Entry 7SCB (electron microscopy, 2.50 A resolution); this record covers chains AR and AS of the 29 polymer chains in the assembly.

# Chain AR
Molecule: Allophycocyanin alpha chain
Organism: Synechocystis sp. PCC 6803 substr. Kazusa
Reference sequence: Q01951 (PHAA_SYNY3); residue numbers follow UniProt; this construct covers 1-161
Sequence (161 residues; row label = number of the first residue in the row):
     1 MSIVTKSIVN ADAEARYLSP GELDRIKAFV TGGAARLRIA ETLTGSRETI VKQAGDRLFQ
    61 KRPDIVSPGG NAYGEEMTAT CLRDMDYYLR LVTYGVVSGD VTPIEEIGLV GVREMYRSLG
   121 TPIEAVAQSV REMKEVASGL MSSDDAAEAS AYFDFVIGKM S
Not modelled in the structure: 1
Glycans and other covalent adducts: phycocyanobilin (CYC) linked to Cys-81
Small-molecule neighbours:
  - beta,beta-carotene-4,4'-dione (45D): Pro-68, Gly-69, Tyr-73
  - phycocyanobilin (CYC): Leu-58, Ile-65, Asn-71, Ala-72, Met-77, Thr-80, Arg-83, Asp-84, Met-85, Tyr-87, Tyr-88, Leu-91, Ile-107, Gly-108, Met-115, Tyr-116, Leu-119, Thr-121, Pro-122, Ala-125, Val-126, Ser-129

# Chain AS
Molecule: Allophycocyanin beta chain
Organism: Synechocystis sp. PCC 6803 substr. Kazusa
Reference sequence: Q01952 (APCB_SYNY3); numbering as in UniProt (aligned over 1-161)
Sequence (161 residues; numbered 1 to 161; the number before each row is that of its first residue):
     1 MQDAITAVIN SADVQGKYLD GAAMDKLKSY FASGELRVRA ASVISANAAT IVKEAVAKSL
    61 LYSDVTRPGG NMYTTRRYAA CIRDLDYYLR YATYAMLAGD ASILDERVLN GLKETYNSLG
   121 VPISSTVQAI QAIKEVTASL VGADAGKEMG VYLDYICSGL S
Glycans and other covalent adducts: phycocyanobilin (CYC) linked to Cys-81
Small-molecule neighbours:
  - phycocyanobilin (CYC), molecule 1: Leu-60, Val-65, Asn-71, Met-72, Arg-76, Arg-77, Ala-80, Arg-83, Asp-84, Leu-85, Tyr-87, Tyr-88, Arg-107, Val-108, Leu-112, Thr-115, Tyr-116, Leu-119, Val-121, Pro-122, Ser-125, Thr-126, Ala-129
  - phycocyanobilin (CYC), molecule 2: Leu-61, Tyr-62, Thr-66, Tyr-73, Thr-74, Thr-75, Tyr-78

# Interface between chain AR and chain AS
Residue-residue contacts (66; chain AR residue first):
  Ser-2(AR) / Asp-3(AS)  hydrogen bond
  Ser-2(AR) / Ile-5(AS)
  Ser-2(AR) / Thr-6(AS)  hydrogen bond (backbone-side chain)
  Val-4(AR) / Asp-3(AS)
  Val-4(AR) / Ile-5(AS)  hydrophobic
  Val-4(AR) / Tyr-30(AS)
  Val-4(AR) / Leu-97(AS)
  Val-4(AR) / Ala-98(AS)  hydrophobic
  Thr-5(AR) / Met-1(AS)
  Thr-5(AR) / Asp-3(AS)  hydrogen bond
  Thr-5(AR) / Thr-6(AS)
  Ile-8(AR) / Met-1(AS)  hydrophobic
  Ile-8(AR) / Tyr-94(AS)
  Ile-8(AR) / Ile-103(AS)  hydrophobic
  Val-9(AR) / Met-1(AS)  hydrophobic
  Ala-11(AR) / Tyr-94(AS)  hydrogen bond (backbone-side chain)
  Asp-12(AR) / Arg-90(AS)  salt bridge
  Asp-12(AR) / Tyr-91(AS)  hydrogen bond
  Asp-12(AR) / Tyr-94(AS)
  Asp-12(AR) / Arg-107(AS)  salt bridge
  Ala-15(AR) / Arg-90(AS)
  Arg-16(AR) / Arg-90(AS)
  Arg-16(AR) / Tyr-94(AS)  hydrogen bond (backbone-side chain)
  Tyr-17(AR) / Ile-44(AS)  hydrophobic
  Tyr-17(AR) / Ser-45(AS)
  Tyr-17(AR) / Ala-48(AS)  hydrophobic
  Tyr-17(AR) / Leu-89(AS)
  Tyr-17(AR) / Arg-90(AS)  hydrogen bond (side chain-backbone)
  Tyr-17(AR) / Thr-93(AS)
  Leu-18(AR) / Leu-97(AS)  hydrophobic
  Leu-23(AR) / Val-38(AS)
  Leu-23(AR) / Ala-41(AS)  hydrophobic
  Ile-26(AR) / Val-38(AS)  hydrophobic
  Lys-27(AR) / Glu-35(AS)
  Lys-27(AR) / Val-38(AS)
  Phe-29(AR) / Ile-5(AS)  hydrophobic
  Phe-29(AR) / Phe-31(AS)  hydrophobic
  Val-30(AR) / Phe-31(AS)
  Val-30(AR) / Gly-34(AS)
  Leu-37(AR) / Met-24(AS)  hydrophobic
  Leu-37(AR) / Leu-27(AS)  hydrophobic
  Leu-37(AR) / Lys-28(AS)
  Leu-37(AR) / Phe-31(AS)  hydrophobic
  Ala-40(AR) / Met-24(AS)  hydrophobic
  Glu-41(AR) / Met-24(AS)
  Thr-44(AR) / Tyr-18(AS)
  Arg-47(AR) / Tyr-18(AS)
  Asp-86(AR) / Tyr-18(AS)  hydrogen bond
  Leu-89(AR) / Tyr-18(AS)
  Arg-90(AR) / Ala-12(AS)
  Arg-90(AR) / Asp-13(AS)  salt bridge
  Arg-90(AR) / Gly-16(AS)
  Arg-90(AR) / Lys-17(AS)
  Arg-90(AR) / Tyr-18(AS)  hydrogen bond (backbone-side chain)
  Thr-93(AR) / Leu-19(AS)
  Tyr-94(AR) / Ile-9(AS)  hydrophobic
  Tyr-94(AR) / Ala-12(AS)  hydrogen bond (side chain-backbone)
  Tyr-94(AR) / Asp-13(AS)
  Tyr-94(AR) / Lys-17(AS)  hydrogen bond (side chain-backbone)
  Tyr-94(AR) / Leu-19(AS)  hydrophobic
  Val-97(AR) / Leu-19(AS)  hydrophobic
  Val-97(AR) / Leu-27(AS)  hydrophobic
  Val-97(AR) / Phe-31(AS)
  Ser-98(AR) / Ile-5(AS)
  Ser-98(AR) / Ile-9(AS)
  Ile-107(AR) / Asp-13(AS)
Also at the interface, not in a pair above, chain AR (32 interface residues in all): Thr-31, Gly-33, Pro-103
Also at the interface, not in a pair above, chain AS (34 interface residues in all): Ser-42, Asp-86

# In short
32 residues of chain AR face 34 of chain AS across their interface, with 11 hydrogen bonds and 3 salt bridges.
Polar contacts include Asp-12(AR)/Arg-90(AS), Asp-12(AR)/Arg-107(AS) and Arg-90(AR)/Asp-13(AS). Bound to chain
AR: beta,beta-carotene-4,4'-dione. Ligands of chain AS: phycocyanobilin. Phycocyanobilin is covalently linked
to Cys-81(AR).
Chain AR is Allophycocyanin alpha chain and chain AS is Allophycocyanin beta chain, both from Synechocystis
sp. PCC 6803 substr. Kazusa; the structure, B-cylinder of Synechocystis PCC 6803 Phycobilisome, complex with
OCP - local refinement, was determined by electron microscopy, deposited together with 7SC7, 7SC9 and 7SCC.
